Entry 2F4V (X-ray diffraction, 3.80 A resolution); this record covers chains A and O of the 21 polymer chains in the assembly.

== Chain A ==
Molecule: 16S ribosomal RNA
Source organism: Thermus thermophilus
Sequence (1511 nucleotides; row label = number of the first residue in the row; note: 42 numbers in that range are skipped by the numbering (no residue carries them; nothing is unmodelled there); a row labelled like 190A-190L holds insertion residues (190A, then the next letters in order)):
     1 UUGUUGGAGAGUUUGAUCCUGGCUCAGGGUGAACGCUGGCGGCGUGCCUA
    51 AGACAUGCAAGUCGUGCGGG
    73 CCGCGGGGUUUU
    88 ACUCCG
    95 UGGUC
   101 AGCGGCGGACGGGUGAGUAACGCGUGGGU
  129A G
   130 ACCUACCCGGAAGAGGGGGACAACCCGGGGAAACUCGGGCUAAUCCCCCA
   180 UGUGGACCCGC
190A-190L CCCUUGGGGUGU
   191 GUCCAAAGGGCUUU
   216 GCCCGCUUCCGGAUGGGCCCGCGUCCCAUCAGCUAGUUGGUGGGGUAAUG
   266 GCCCACCAAGGCGACGACGGGUAGCCGGUCUGAGAGGAUGGCCGGCCACA
   316 GGGGCACUGAGACACGGGCCCCACUCCUACGGGAGGCAGCAGUUAGGAAU
   366 CUUCCGCAAUGGGCGCAAGCCUGACGGAGCGACGCCGCUUGGAGGAAGAA
   416 GCCCUUCGGGGUGUAAACUCCUGAA
   442 CCCGGGACGAAACCCCCGACGA
   474 GGGGACUGACGGUACCGGG
   494 GUAAUAGCGCCGGCCAACUCCGUGCCAGCAGCCGCGGUAAUACGGAGGGC
   544 GCGAGCGUUACCCGGAUUCACUGGGCGUAAAGGGCGUGUAGGCGGCCUGG
   594 GGCGUCCCAUGUGAAAGACCACGGCUCAACCGUGGGGGAGCGUGGGAUAC
   644 GCUCAGGCUAGACGGUGGGAGAGGGUGGUGGAAUUCCCGGAGUAGCGGUG
   694 AAAUGCGCAGAUACCGGGAGGAACGCCGAUGGCGAAGGCAGCCACCUGGU
   744 CCACCCGUGACGCUGAGGCGCGAAAGCGUGGGGAGCAAACCGGAUUAGAU
   794 ACCCGGGUAGUCCACGCCCUAAACGAUGCGCGCUAGGUCUCUGGGUCU
   848 CCUGGGGGCCGAAGCUAACGCGUUAAGCGCGCCGCCUGGGGAGUACGGCC
   898 GCAAGGCUGAAACUCAAAGGAAUUGACGGGGGCCCGCACAAGCGGUGGAG
   948 CAUGUGGUUUAAUUCGAAGCAACGCGAAGAACCUUACCAGGCCUUGACAU
   998 GCUAGG
 1003A G
  1004 AACCCGGGUGAAAGCCUGGGGUGCCCC
1030A-1030D GCGA
  1031 GGGGAGCCCUAGCACAGGUGCUGCAUGGCCGUCGUCAGCUCGUGCCGUGA
  1081 GGUGUUGGGUUAAGUCCCGCAACGAGCGCAACCCCCGCCGUUAGUUGCCA
  1131 GCGGUUCGGCCGGGCACUCUAACGGGACUGCCCGCGAAA
  1171 GCGGGAGGAAGGAGGGGACGACGUCUGGUCAGCAUGGCCCUUACGGCCUG
  1221 GGCGACACACGUGCUACAAUGCCCACUACAAAGCGAUGCCACCCGGCAAC
  1271 GGGGAGCUAAUCGCAAAAAGGUGGGCCCAGUUCGGAUUGGGGUCUGCAAC
  1321 CCGACCCCAUGAAGCCGGAAUCGCUAGUAAUCGCGGAUCAG
 1361A C
  1362 CAUGCCGCGGUGAAUACGUUCCCGGGCCUUGUACACACCGCCCGUCACGC
  1412 CAUGGGAGCGGGCUCUACCCGAAGUCGCCGGG
  1446 AGCCUACGGG
  1459 CAGGCGCCGAGGGUAGGGCCCGUGACUGGGGCGAAGUCGUAACAAGGUAG
  1509 CUGUACCGGAAGGUGCGGCUGGAUCA
Unresolved in the structure: 1-4
Metal / ion sites: Mg2+ site 1: A10 (shared with 1 residue of chain E); Mg2+ site 2: G11, U12, G22; K+ site 1 near G21 (its only coordinating residue here); Mg2+ site 3: G46, G394; Mg2+ site 4 near A53 (its only coordinating residue here); K+ site 2: C58, U387; Mg2+ site 5 near U62 (its only coordinating residue here); Mg2+ site 6: G70, U98; Mg2+ site 7: A109, G331; Mg2+ site 8: A116, G117, G289; Mg2+ site 9: C121, G124, U125, C235, G236; K+ site 3: U182, G183; 58 more Mg2+ sites not listed; 7 more K+ sites not listed
Small-molecule neighbours:
  - AB9 ((2R)-4-amino-N-{(1R,2S,3R,4R,5S)-5-amino-2-{2-[(2-aminoethyl)amino]ethoxy}-4-[(2,6-diamino-2,6-dideoxy-alpha-D-glucopyranosyl)oxy]-3-hydroxycyclohexyl}-2-hydroxybutanamide): C1404, G1405, U1406, C1407, A1408, C1409, G1491, A1492, A1493, G1494, U1495, C1496, G1497, U1498
  - D2C: A965, G966, G1053, C1054, C1195, U1196, G1197, G1198

== Chain O ==
Protein: 30S ribosomal protein S15
Source organism: Thermus thermophilus
Reference sequence: P80378 (RS15_THETH); aligned to UniProt positions 1-89 over residues 1-89 (the alignment contains insertions or deletions, so no single offset holds)
Amino-acid sequence (89 residues; row label = number of the first residue in the row):
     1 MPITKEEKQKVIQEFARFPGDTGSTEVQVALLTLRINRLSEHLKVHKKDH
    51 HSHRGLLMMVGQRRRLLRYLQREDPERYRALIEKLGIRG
Unresolved in the structure: 1

== How chain A and chain O interact ==
Contacting residue pairs (64; chain A residue first):
  G579(A) / Arg-54(O)  hydrogen bond to the phosphate
  U580(A) / Arg-54(O)  salt bridge to the phosphate
  U580(A) / Leu-57(O)  sugar contact
  U580(A) / Met-58(O)  phosphate contact
  G581(A) / Gly-61(O)  phosphate contact
  G581(A) / Arg-64(O)  hydrogen bond to the phosphate
  G581(A) / Arg-65(O)  salt bridge to the phosphate
  U582(A) / Arg-64(O)  salt bridge to the phosphate
  U582(A) / Arg-68(O)  salt bridge to the phosphate
  A583(A) / Arg-68(O)  salt bridge to the phosphate
  C656(A) / Gln-28(O)  hydrogen bond to the sugar
  G657(A) / Thr-22(O)  hydrogen bond to the sugar
  G657(A) / Gln-28(O)  sugar contact
  G658(A) / Lys-8(O)  salt bridge to the phosphate
  G658(A) / Thr-22(O)  sugar contact
  G658(A) / Leu-31(O)  phosphate contact
  U659(A) / Lys-8(O)  phosphate contact
  G666(A) / His-51(O)  sugar contact
  G666(A) / Ser-52(O)  base contact
  G667(A) / His-42(O)  base contact
  G667(A) / Asp-49(O)  hydrogen bond to the base
  G667(A) / His-50(O)  sugar contact
  G667(A) / His-51(O)  sugar contact
  G668(A) / His-46(O)  sugar contact
  G668(A) / Lys-48(O)  phosphate contact
  G668(A) / Asp-49(O)  sugar contact
  U669(A) / His-46(O)  sugar contact
  U669(A) / Lys-48(O)  salt bridge to the phosphate
  A728(A) / Arg-54(O)  salt bridge to the phosphate
  A729(A) / His-51(O)  base contact
  G730(A) / His-51(O)  hydrogen bond to the base
  C739(A) / Pro-2(O)  phosphate contact
  C739(A) / His-42(O)  hydrogen bond to the sugar
  C739(A) / His-46(O)  sugar contact
  U740(A) / Pro-2(O)  phosphate contact
  U740(A) / Leu-39(O)  sugar contact
  U740(A) / His-42(O)  hydrogen bond to the sugar
  U740(A) / Ser-52(O)  hydrogen bond to the sugar
  G741(A) / Arg-35(O)  salt bridge to the phosphate
  G741(A) / His-51(O)  sugar contact
  G741(A) / Ser-52(O)  hydrogen bond to the sugar
  G741(A) / Gly-55(O)  sugar contact
  G742(A) / Arg-35(O)  salt bridge to the phosphate
  G742(A) / Met-58(O)  sugar contact
  G750(A) / Phe-18(O)  phosphate contact
  G750(A) / Asp-21(O)  hydrogen bond to the sugar
  G750(A) / Thr-22(O)  hydrogen bond to the sugar
  G750(A) / Gly-23(O)  hydrogen bond to the sugar
  U751(A) / Arg-17(O)  phosphate contact
  U751(A) / Phe-18(O)  phosphate contact
  U751(A) / Gly-23(O)  hydrogen bond to the sugar
  U751(A) / Ser-24(O)  sugar contact
  U751(A) / Thr-25(O)  hydrogen bond to the sugar
  G752(A) / Arg-17(O)  salt bridge to the phosphate
  G752(A) / Tyr-69(O)  sugar contact
  A753(A) / Tyr-69(O)  hydrogen bond to the phosphate
  C754(A) / Arg-65(O)  hydrogen bond to the sugar
  C754(A) / Leu-66(O)  sugar contact
  C754(A) / Tyr-69(O)  sugar contact
  C754(A) / Arg-72(O)  salt bridge to the phosphate
  G755(A) / Arg-65(O)  salt bridge to the phosphate
  C764(A) / His-50(O)  salt bridge to the phosphate
  A807(A) / Lys-48(O)  salt bridge to the phosphate
  C808(A) / Lys-48(O)  phosphate contact
Other interface residues (no listed pair), chain A (33 interface residues in all): G660, G661, C749, G765
Other interface residues (no listed pair), chain O (37 interface residues in all): Lys-5, Ile-12, Gly-20, Arg-38, Met-59, Gln-62

== In short ==
The interface between chain A and chain O involves 33 residues on one side and 37 on the other, with 17
hydrogen bonds and 15 salt bridges. Among the polar pairs are G667(A)/Asp-49(O), G730(A)/His-51(O) and
C656(A)/Gln-28(O). Bound to chain A: D2C and compound AB9.
Here chain A is 16S ribosomal RNA and chain O is 30S ribosomal protein S15, both from Thermus thermophilus.
Entry 2F4V (30S ribosome + designer antibiotic) was determined by X-ray diffraction, deposited together with
2F4S, 2F4T and 2F4U.
